PDB entry 6MUL | X-ray diffraction, 3.09 A resolution | chain A

[Chain A]
Molecule: Phosphatidylinositol 4,5-bisphosphate 3-kinase catalytic subunit delta isoform
From: Mus musculus
Notes: EC 2.7.1.153
UniProt: Q3UDT3 (Q3UDT3_MOUSE); residue numbers follow UniProt; this construct covers 106-1044
Chain sequence (940 residues; each row starts with the number of its first residue):
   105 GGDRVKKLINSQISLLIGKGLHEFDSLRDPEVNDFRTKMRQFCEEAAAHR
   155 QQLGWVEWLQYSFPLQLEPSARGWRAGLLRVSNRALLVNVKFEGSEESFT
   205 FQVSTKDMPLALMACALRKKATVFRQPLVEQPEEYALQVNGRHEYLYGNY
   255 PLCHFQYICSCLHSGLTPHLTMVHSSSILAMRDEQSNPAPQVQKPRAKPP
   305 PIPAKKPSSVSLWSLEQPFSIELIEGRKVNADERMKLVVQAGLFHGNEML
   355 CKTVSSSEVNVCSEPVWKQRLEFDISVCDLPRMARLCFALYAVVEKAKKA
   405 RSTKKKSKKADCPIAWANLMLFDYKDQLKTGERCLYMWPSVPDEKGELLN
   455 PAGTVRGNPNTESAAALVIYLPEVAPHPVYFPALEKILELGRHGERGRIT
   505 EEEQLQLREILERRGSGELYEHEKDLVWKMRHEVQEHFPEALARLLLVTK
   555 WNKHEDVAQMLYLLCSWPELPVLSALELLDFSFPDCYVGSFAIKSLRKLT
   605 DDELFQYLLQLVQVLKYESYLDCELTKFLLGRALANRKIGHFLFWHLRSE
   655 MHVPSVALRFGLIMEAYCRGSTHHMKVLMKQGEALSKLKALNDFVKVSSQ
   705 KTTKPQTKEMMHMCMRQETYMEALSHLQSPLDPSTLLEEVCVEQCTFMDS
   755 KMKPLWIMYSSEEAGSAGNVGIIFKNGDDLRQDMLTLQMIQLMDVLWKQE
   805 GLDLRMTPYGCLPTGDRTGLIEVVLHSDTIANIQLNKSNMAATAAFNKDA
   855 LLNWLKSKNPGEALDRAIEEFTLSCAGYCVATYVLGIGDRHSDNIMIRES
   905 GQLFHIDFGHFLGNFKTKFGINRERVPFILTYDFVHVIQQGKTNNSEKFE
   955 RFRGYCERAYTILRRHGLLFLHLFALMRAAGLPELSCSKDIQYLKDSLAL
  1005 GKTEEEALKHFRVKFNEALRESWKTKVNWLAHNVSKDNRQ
Disordered / not traced: 105-108, 174-186, 231-234, 292-315, 336-338, 399-414, 446-451, 480-481, 495-510, 518-521, 920-928, 1028-1044
Construct notes: expression tag (105)
Small-molecule neighbours: K4A (1-{1-[8-(1-ethyl-5-methyl-1H-pyrazol-4-yl)-9-methyl-9H-purin-6-yl]piperidin-4-yl}-1,3-dihydro-2H-imidazo[4,5-b]pyridin-2-one): K708, T750, F751, M752, W760, I777, K779, D787, Y813, I825, E826, V827, V828, S831, D832, T833, N836, M900, F908, I910, D911

[Overview]
Bound to chain A: compound K4A.
Chain A is Phosphatidylinositol 4,5-bisphosphate 3-kinase catalytic subunit delta isoform (Mus musculus); the
structure, Murine PI3K delta kinsae domain - cpd 1, was determined by X-ray diffraction (same publication as
6MUM).
